PDB entry 8JX3 | electron microscopy, 2.20 A resolution | chains H and J of the 14 polymer chains in the assembly

[Chain H (and J)]
Name: alpha hemolysin fused with spy-tag
Organism: Staphylococcus aureus
Notes: chain J of this document is another copy of the same molecule, construct and numbering; everything in this record applies to it too
UniProtKB: P09616 (HLA_STAAU); residues 1-293 here correspond to UniProt positions 27-319 (UniProt number = residue number + 26)
Amino-acid sequence (324 residues; row label = number of the first residue in the row; numbering starts at 0):
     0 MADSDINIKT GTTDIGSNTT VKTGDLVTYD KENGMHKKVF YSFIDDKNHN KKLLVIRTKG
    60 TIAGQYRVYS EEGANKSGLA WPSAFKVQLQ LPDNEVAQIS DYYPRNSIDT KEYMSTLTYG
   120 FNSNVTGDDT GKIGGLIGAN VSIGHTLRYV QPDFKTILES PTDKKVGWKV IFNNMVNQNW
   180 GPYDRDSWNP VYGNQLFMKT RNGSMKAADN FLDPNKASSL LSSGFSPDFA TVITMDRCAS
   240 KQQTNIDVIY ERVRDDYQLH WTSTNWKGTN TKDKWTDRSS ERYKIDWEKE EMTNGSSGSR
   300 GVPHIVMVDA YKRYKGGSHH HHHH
Not modelled in the structure: 0, 294-323
Sequence notes: initiating methionine (0); engineered mutation Ser122 (Gly148 in P09616), Arg147 (Lys173 in P09616), Cys237 (Lys263 in P09616); expression tag (294-323)

[How chain H and chain J interact]
Contacting residue pairs (5):
  Asp4(H) with Lys58(J)
  Asn6(H) with Lys37(J); Lys58(J), hydrogen bond
  Tyr112(H) with Asn178(J)
  Ser114(H) with Asn178(J)
Other interface residues (no listed pair), chain J (5 interface residues in all): Phe39, Arg56

[Summary]
Chain H and chain J form an interface of 4 and 5 residues respectively; the contacts include 1 hydrogen bond.
Its one hydrogen-bonded contact is Asn6(H)-Lys58(J).
Chain H and chain J are both alpha hemolysin fused with spy-tag (Staphylococcus aureus); the structure,
alpha-Hemolysin(G122S/K147R/K237C)-SpyTag/SpyCatcher head to head 14-mer, was determined by electron
microscopy.
